Entry 5VB7 (X-ray diffraction, 2.33 A resolution); this record covers chain A.

[Chain A]
Molecule: Nuclear receptor ROR-gamma, SRC2 chimera
Source organism: Homo sapiens
UniProt: P51449 (RORG_HUMAN); residues 260-507 here = UniProt positions 260-507
Chain sequence (280 residues; row label = number of the first residue in the row):
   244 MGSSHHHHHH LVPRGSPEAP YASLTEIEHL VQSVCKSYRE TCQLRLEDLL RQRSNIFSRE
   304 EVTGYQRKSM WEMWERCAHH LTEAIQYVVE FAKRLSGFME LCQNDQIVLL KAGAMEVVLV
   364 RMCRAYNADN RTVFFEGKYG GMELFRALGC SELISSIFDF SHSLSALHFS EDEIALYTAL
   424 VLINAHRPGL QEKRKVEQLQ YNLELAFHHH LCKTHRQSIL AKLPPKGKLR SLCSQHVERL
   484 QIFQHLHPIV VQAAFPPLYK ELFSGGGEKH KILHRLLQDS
Unresolved in the structure: 244-264
Differences from the reference sequence: initiating methionine (244); expression tag (245-259)
Metal / ion sites: Na+: Cys-366, Tyr-369, Ser-408
Residues lining bound ligands: 921 (N-methyl-N'-(3-methylbut-2-en-1-yl)-N'-(3-phenoxyphenyl)-N-[trans-4-(pyridin-4-yl)cyclohexyl]urea): Cys-285, Gln-286, Leu-287, Leu-292, Trp-317, Cys-320, Ala-321, His-323, Leu-324, Ala-327, Met-358, Val-361, Leu-362, Arg-364, Met-365, Arg-367, Ala-368, Phe-378, Phe-388, Leu-391, Leu-396, Ile-397, Ile-400, Phe-401, His-479, Tyr-502
Curated features (UniProtKB/Swiss-Prot):
  - motif: Leu-501 to Phe-506 (AF-2)
From the paper describing this entry:
  - binding site for 921: Trp-317, His-479, Tyr-502
  - contacts within the chain: His-479/Tyr-502

[In short]
Ligands of chain A: compound 921. Cys-366, Tyr-369 and Ser-408 form the Na+ site. The paper reports a binding
site for 921 at Trp-317, His-479 and Tyr-502; contacts within the chain involving His-479 and Tyr-502.
Chain A is Nuclear receptor ROR-gamma, SRC2 chimera (Homo sapiens); the structure, X-ray co-structure of
nuclear receptor ROR-gammat Ligand Binding Domain with an agonist and SRC2 peptide, was determined by X-ray
diffraction together with 5VB3, 5VB5 and 5VB6 from the same study.
